PDB entry 7WTP | electron microscopy, 3.80 A resolution | chains C2 and SB of the 19 polymer chains in the assembly

== Chain C2 ==
Molecule: 18S rRNA
From: Saccharomyces cerevisiae
Sequence (1800 nucleotides; numbered 1 to 1800; the number before each row is that of its first residue):
     1 UAUCUGGUUG AUCCUGCCAG UAGUCAUAUG CUUGUCUCAA AGAUUAAGCC AUGCAUGUCU
    61 AAGUAUAAGC AAUUUAUACA GUGAAACUGC GAAUGGCUCA UUAAAUCAGU UAUCGUUUAU
   121 UUGAUAGUUC CUUUACUACA UGGUAUAACU GUGGUAAUUC UAGAGCUAAU ACAUGCUUAA
   181 AAUCUCGACC CUUUGGAAGA GAUGUAUUUA UUAGAUAAAA AAUCAAUGUC UUCGGACUCU
   241 UUGAUGAUUC AUAAUAACUU UUCGAAUCGC AUGGCCUUGU GCUGGCGAUG GUUCAUUCAA
   301 AUUUCUGCCC UAUCAACUUU CGAUGGUAGG AUAGUGGCCU ACCAUGGUUU CAACGGGUAA
   361 CGGGGAAUAA GGGUUCGAUU CCGGAGAGGG AGCCUGAGAA ACGGCUACCA CAUCCAAGGA
   421 AGGCAGCAGG CGCGCAAAUU ACCCAAUCCU AAUUCAGGGA GGUAGUGACA AUAAAUAACG
   481 AUACAGGGCC CAUUCGGGUC UUGUAAUUGG AAUGAGUACA AUGUAAAUAC CUUAACGAGG
   541 AACAAUUGGA GGGCAAGUCU GGUGCCAGCA GCCGCGGUAA UUCCAGCUCC AAUAGCGUAU
   601 AUUAAAGUUG UUGCAGUUAA AAAGCUCGUA GUUGAACUUU GGGCCCGGUU GGCCGGUCCG
   661 AUUUUUUCGU GUACUGGAUU UCCAACGGGG CCUUUCCUUC UGGCUAACCU UGAGUCCUUG
   721 UGGCUCUUGG CGAACCAGGA CUUUUACUUU GAAAAAAUUA GAGUGUUCAA AGCAGGCGUA
   781 UUGCUCGAAU AUAUUAGCAU GGAAUAAUAG AAUAGGACGU UUGGUUCUAU UUUGUUGGUU
   841 UCUAGGACCA UCGUAAUGAU UAAUAGGGAC GGUCGGGGGC AUCAGUAUUC AAUUGUCAGA
   901 GGUGAAAUUC UUGGAUUUAU UGAAGACUAA CUACUGCGAA AGCAUUUGCC AAGGACGUUU
   961 UCAUUAAUCA AGAACGAAAG UUAGGGGAUC GAAGAUGAUC AGAUACCGUC GUAGUCUUAA
  1021 CCAUAAACUA UGCCGACUAG GGAUCGGGUG GUGUUUUUUU AAUGACCCAC UCGGCACCUU
  1081 ACGAGAAAUC AAAGUCUUUG GGUUCUGGGG GGAGUAUGGU CGCAAGGCUG AAACUUAAAG
  1141 GAAUUGACGG AAGGGCACCA CCAGGAGUGG AGCCUGCGGC UUAAUUUGAC UCAACACGGG
  1201 GAAACUCACC AGGUCCAGAC ACAAUAAGGA UUGACAGAUU GAGAGCUCUU UCUUGAUUUU
  1261 GUGGGUGGUG GUGCAUGGCC GUUCUUAGUU GGUGGAGUGA UUUGUCUGCU UAAUUGCGAU
  1321 AACGAACGAG ACCUUAACCU ACUAAAUAGU GGUGCUAGCA UUUGCUGGUU AUCCACUUCU
  1381 UAGAGGGACU AUCGGUUUCA AGCCGAUGGA AGUUUGAGGC AAUAACAGGU CUGUGAUGCC
  1441 CUUAGACGUU CUGGGCCGCA CGCGCGCUAC ACUGACGGAG CCAGCGAGUC UAACCUUGGC
  1501 CGAGAGGUCU UGGUAAUCUU GUGAAACUCC GUCGUGCUGG GGAUAGAGCA UUGUAAUUAU
  1561 UGCUCUUCAA CGAGGAAUUC CUAGUAAGCG CAAGUCAUCA GCUUGCGUUG AUUACGUCCC
  1621 UGCCCUUUGU ACACACCGCC CGUCGCUAGU ACCGAUUGAA UGGCUUAGUG AGGCCUCAGG
  1681 AUCUGCUUAG AGAAGGGGGC AACUCCAUCU CAGAGCGGAG AAUUUGGACA AACUUGGUCA
  1741 UUUAGAGGAA CUAAAAGUCG UAACAAGGUU UCCGUAGGUG AACCUGCGGA AGGAUCAUUA
Disordered / not traced: 73-75, 133-135, 489-498, 651-683, 707-732, 1140, 1157-1621, 1631-1634

== Chain SB ==
Name: 40S ribosomal protein S1-A
From: Saccharomyces cerevisiae
Reference sequence: B3RHV0 (RS3A1_YEAS1); residues 1-255 here = UniProt positions 1-255
Amino-acid sequence (255 residues; numbered 1 to 255; the number before each row is that of its first residue):
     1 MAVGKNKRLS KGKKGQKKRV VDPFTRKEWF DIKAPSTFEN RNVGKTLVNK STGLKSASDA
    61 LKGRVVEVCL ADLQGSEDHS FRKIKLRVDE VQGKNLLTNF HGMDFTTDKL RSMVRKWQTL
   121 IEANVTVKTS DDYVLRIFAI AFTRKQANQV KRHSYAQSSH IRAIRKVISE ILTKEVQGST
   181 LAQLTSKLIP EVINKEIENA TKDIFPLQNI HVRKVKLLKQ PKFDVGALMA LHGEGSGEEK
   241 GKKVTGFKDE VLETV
Disordered / not traced: 1-19, 236-255
UniProt features mapped onto this chain:
  - modified residue: Ala2 (N-acetylalanine), Thr245 (Phosphothreonine), Thr254 (Phosphothreonine)
  - cross-link: Lys248 (Glycyl lysine isopeptide (Lys-Gly) (interchain with G-Cter in ubiquitin))

== How chain C2 and chain SB interact ==
Residue-residue contacts (57; chain C2 residue first):
  C874(C2) - Gln157(SB)  sugar contact
  C874(C2) - Ser159(SB)  hydrogen bond to the phosphate
  G875(C2) - Gln157(SB)  phosphate contact
  G875(C2) - Ser158(SB)  hydrogen bond to the phosphate
  G875(C2) - Arg162(SB)  salt bridge to the phosphate
  G876(C2) - Ser158(SB)  phosphate contact
  A884(C2) - Asn124(SB)  hydrogen bond to the sugar
  A884(C2) - Arg136(SB)  salt bridge to the phosphate
  G885(C2) - Arg136(SB)  salt bridge to the phosphate
  G885(C2) - Phe138(SB)  sugar contact
  G885(C2) - Lys216(SB)  salt bridge to the phosphate
  U886(C2) - Lys214(SB)  salt bridge to the phosphate
  U886(C2) - Lys216(SB)  salt bridge to the phosphate
  G895(C2) - Lys27(SB)  phosphate contact
  U896(C2) - Pro23(SB)  phosphate contact
  U896(C2) - Lys27(SB)  salt bridge to the phosphate
  C897(C2) - Pro23(SB)  phosphate contact
  U921(C2) - His101(SB)  salt bridge to the phosphate
  A930(C2) - Val114(SB)  sugar contact
  A930(C2) - Leu120(SB)  base contact
  C931(C2) - Arg115(SB)  sugar contact
  C931(C2) - Lys116(SB)  phosphate contact
  C931(C2) - Trp117(SB)  phosphate contact
  C931(C2) - Gln118(SB)  hydrogen bond to the sugar
  C931(C2) - Leu120(SB)  base contact
  U932(C2) - Lys116(SB)  phosphate contact
  U932(C2) - Trp117(SB)  hydrogen bond to the phosphate
  U932(C2) - Tyr155(SB)  hydrogen bond to the phosphate
  A933(C2) - Lys116(SB)  phosphate contact
  A933(C2) - Tyr155(SB)  base contact
  C934(C2) - Trp117(SB)  phosphate contact
  U946(C2) - Arg165(SB)  phosphate contact
  U947(C2) - Arg165(SB)  phosphate contact
  U1044(C2) - Lys151(SB)  phosphate contact
  U1044(C2) - His153(SB)  hydrogen bond to the phosphate
  C1045(C2) - Lys151(SB)  salt bridge to the phosphate
  C1045(C2) - His153(SB)  salt bridge to the phosphate
  G1046(C2) - Gln157(SB)  phosphate contact
  G1047(C2) - Gln157(SB)  phosphate contact
  U1056(C2) - Lys202(SB)  hydrogen bond to the sugar
  U1057(C2) - Lys202(SB)  phosphate contact
  G1064(C2) - His160(SB)  phosphate contact
  G1064(C2) - Asp203(SB)  sugar contact
  G1064(C2) - Ile204(SB)  hydrogen bond to the sugar
  A1065(C2) - Gln146(SB)  hydrogen bond to the base
  A1065(C2) - Gln157(SB)  phosphate contact
  A1065(C2) - His160(SB)  phosphate contact
  A1065(C2) - Phe205(SB)  sugar contact
  A1065(C2) - Pro206(SB)  sugar contact
  C1066(C2) - Gln146(SB)  hydrogen bond to the sugar
  C1066(C2) - Asn148(SB)  hydrogen bond to the sugar
  C1066(C2) - Gln149(SB)  sugar contact
  C1066(C2) - Lys151(SB)  salt bridge to the phosphate
  C1067(C2) - Asn148(SB)  sugar contact
  C1067(C2) - Val150(SB)  phosphate contact
  C1067(C2) - Lys151(SB)  hydrogen bond to the phosphate
  A1800(C2) - Arg152(SB)  hydrogen bond to the sugar
Also at the interface, not in a pair above, chain C2 (33 interface residues in all): U920, A929, U1054, U1063, C1068
Also at the interface, not in a pair above, chain SB (38 interface residues in all): Gly63, Val65, Arg111, Thr119, Glu122

== Summary ==
33 residues of chain C2 face 38 of chain SB across their interface; the contacts include 14 hydrogen bonds and
11 salt bridges. Polar pairs include A1065(C2)-Gln146(SB), A884(C2)-Asn124(SB) and C931(C2)-Gln118(SB).
Here chain C2 is 18S rRNA and chain SB is 40S ribosomal protein S1-A, both from Saccharomyces cerevisiae.
Entry 7WTP (Cryo-EM structure of a yeast pre-40S ribosomal subunit - State Tsr1-2 (with Rps2)) was determined
by electron microscopy, deposited together with 7WTN, 7WTO, 7WTQ and 7WTR.
